8TQ9 - chains A and P of the 5 polymer chains in the assembly; structure by X-ray diffraction, 2.90 A resolution.

Chain A:
Molecule: H-2 class I histocompatibility antigen, D-D alpha chain
Organism: Mus musculus
Reference sequence: P01900 (HA12_MOUSE); residues 2-274 here correspond to UniProt positions 26-298 (UniProt number = residue number + 24)
Amino-acid sequence (273 residues; row label = number of the first residue in the row):
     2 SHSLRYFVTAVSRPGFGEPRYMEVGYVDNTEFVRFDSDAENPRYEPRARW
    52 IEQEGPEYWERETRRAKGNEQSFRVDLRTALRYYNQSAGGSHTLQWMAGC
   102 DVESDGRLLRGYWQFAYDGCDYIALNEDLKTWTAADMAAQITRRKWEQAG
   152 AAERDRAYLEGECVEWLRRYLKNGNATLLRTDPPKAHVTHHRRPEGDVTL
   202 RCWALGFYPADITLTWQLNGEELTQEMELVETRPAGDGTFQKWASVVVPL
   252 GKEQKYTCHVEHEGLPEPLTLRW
Disulfide bonds: Cys101-Cys164, Cys203-Cys259
UniProt features mapped onto this chain:
  - glycosylation (N-linked (GlcNAc...) asparagine): Asn86, Asn176
From the paper describing this entry:
  - mutagenesis - E104G, G107W: decreased binding to 34-5-8 (citing earlier work)
  - mutagenesis - W97R: increased binding to 34-5-8 (citing earlier work)
  - mutagenesis - W133R: abolished binding to 34-5-8 (citing earlier work)

Chain P:
Molecule: Transmembrane protein gp41
Notes: fragment: hv1: hiv-1 p18-i10
Reference sequence: P04578 (ENV_HV1H2); residues 1-10 here correspond to UniProt positions 311-320 (UniProt number = residue number + 310)
Amino-acid sequence (10 residues; row label = number of the first residue in the row):
     1 RGPGRAFVTI

Chain A / chain P interface:
Residue-residue contacts (39; chain A residue first):
  Tyr7(A) with Arg1(P), hydrogen bond (side chain-backbone); Gly2(P); Pro3(P)
  Arg62(A) with Arg1(P)
  Glu63(A) with Arg1(P); Gly2(P), hydrogen bond (side chain-backbone)
  Arg66(A) with Gly2(P); Pro3(P), hydrogen bond (side chain-backbone)
  Gly69(A) with Phe7(P)
  Asn70(A) with Pro3(P), hydrogen bond (side chain-backbone); Gly4(P); Arg5(P), hydrogen bond (side chain-backbone)
  Ser73(A) with Arg5(P); Phe7(P); Thr9(P)
  Phe74(A) with Arg5(P)
  Asp77(A) with Arg5(P), salt bridge; Thr9(P); Ile10(P), hydrogen bond (side chain-backbone)
  Thr80(A) with Ile10(P)
  Tyr84(A) with Ile10(P), hydrogen bond (side chain-backbone)
  Trp97(A) with Pro3(P), hydrophobic; Arg5(P)
  Ala99(A) with Pro3(P), hydrophobic
  Trp114(A) with Pro3(P), hydrophobic; Gly4(P)
  Phe116(A) with Arg5(P)
  Thr143(A) with Ile10(P), hydrogen bond (side chain-backbone)
  Lys146(A) with Ile10(P)
  Trp147(A) with Thr9(P), hydrogen bond (side chain-backbone); Ile10(P), hydrophobic
  Arg155(A) with Ala6(P); Val8(P)
  Tyr159(A) with Arg1(P), hydrogen bond (side chain-backbone); Gly2(P); Pro3(P)
  Glu163(A) with Arg1(P)
  Trp167(A) with Arg1(P)
  Tyr171(A) with Arg1(P), hydrogen bond (side chain-backbone)
Also at the interface, not in a pair above, chain A (29 interface residues in all): Leu5, Tyr59, Val76, Ala81, Tyr123, Ala152

Overview:
29 residues of chain A and 10 residues of chain P are in contact; the contacts include 11 hydrogen bonds and 1
salt bridge. Among the polar pairs are Asp77(A)-Arg5(P), Tyr7(A)-Arg1(P) and Glu63(A)-Gly2(P). The paper
reports that E104G and G107W of chain A reduce binding to 34-5-8; W97R of chain A increases binding to 34-5-8.
Chain A is H-2 class I histocompatibility antigen, D-D alpha chain (Mus musculus) and chain P is Transmembrane
protein gp41; the structure, Crystal structure of Fab.S19.8 in complex with MHC-I (H2-Dd), was determined by
X-ray diffraction together with 8TQ7 and 8TQ8 from the same study.
